6DPW - chains C and D of the 12 polymer chains in the assembly; structure by electron microscopy, 3.50 A resolution.

# Chain C
Protein: Tubulin alpha-1B chain
Organism: Sus scrofa
Reference sequence: Q2XVP4 (TBA1B_PIG); numbering as in UniProt (aligned over 1-451)
Sequence (451 residues; numbered 1 to 451; the number before each row is that of its first residue):
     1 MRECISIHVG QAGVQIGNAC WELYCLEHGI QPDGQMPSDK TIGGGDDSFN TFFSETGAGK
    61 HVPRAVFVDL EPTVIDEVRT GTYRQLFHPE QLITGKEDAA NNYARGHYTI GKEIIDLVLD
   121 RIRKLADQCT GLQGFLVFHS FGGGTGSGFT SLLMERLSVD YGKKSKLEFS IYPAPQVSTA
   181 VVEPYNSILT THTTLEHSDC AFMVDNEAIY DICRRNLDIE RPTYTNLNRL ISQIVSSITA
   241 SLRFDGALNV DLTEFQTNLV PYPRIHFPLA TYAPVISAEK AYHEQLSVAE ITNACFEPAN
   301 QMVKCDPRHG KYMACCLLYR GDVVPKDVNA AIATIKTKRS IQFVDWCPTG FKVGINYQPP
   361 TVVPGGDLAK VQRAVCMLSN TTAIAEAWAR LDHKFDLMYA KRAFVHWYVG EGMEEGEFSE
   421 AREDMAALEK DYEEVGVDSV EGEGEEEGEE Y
Unresolved in the structure: 38-46, 440-451
Bound ions: Mg2+: Glu71 (together with GTP)
Residues lining bound ligands: GTP (guanosine-5'-triphosphate): Gly10, Gln11, Ala12, Gln15, Ile16, Asp69, Glu71, Asp98, Ala99, Ala100, Asn101, Ser140, Gly143, Gly144, Thr145, Gly146, Ile171, Thr179, Glu183, Asn206, Tyr224, Leu227, Asn228, Ile231
UniProt features mapped onto this chain:
  - motif: Met1 to Cys4 (MREC motif)
  - active site: Glu254
  - binding site (GTP): Gly10, Gln11, Ala12, Gln15, Glu71, Ala99, Ser140, Gly143, Gly144, Thr145, Gly146, Thr179, Glu183, Asn206, Tyr224, Asn228, Leu252
  - binding site (Mg(2+)): Glu71
  - site: Tyr451 (Involved in polymerization)
  - modified residue: Lys40 (N6,N6,N6-trimethyllysine), Ser48 (Phosphoserine), Ser232 (Phosphoserine), Tyr282 (3'-nitrotyrosine), Arg339 (Omega-N-methylarginine), Ser439 (Phosphoserine), Glu443 (5-glutamyl polyglutamate), Glu445 (5-glutamyl polyglutamate), Tyr451 (3'-nitrotyrosine)
  - cross-link (Glycyl lysine isopeptide (Lys-Gly)): Lys326 (interchain with G-Cter in ubiquitin), Lys370 (interchain with G-Cter in ubiquitin)

# Chain D
Protein: Tubulin beta chain
Organism: Sus scrofa
Reference sequence: P02554 (TBB_PIG); the author numbering skips numbers that UniProt does not, so the offset changes along the chain: 1-44 = UniProt 1-44; 47-360 = UniProt 45-358; 369-455 = UniProt 359-445
Sequence (445 residues; row label = number of the first residue in the row; note: 10 numbers in that range are skipped by the numbering (no residue carries them; nothing is unmodelled there)):
     1 MREIVHIQAG QCGNQIGAKF WEVISDEHGI DPTGSYHGDS DLQL
    47 ERINVYYNEA AGNKYVPRAI LVDLEPGTMD SVRSGPFGQI FRPDNFVFGQ SGAGNNWAKG
   107 HYTEGAELVD SVLDVVRKES ESCDCLQGFQ LTHSLGGGTG SGMGTLLISK IREEYPDRIM
   167 NTFSVVPSPK VSDTVVEPYN ATLSVHQLVE NTDETYCIDN EALYDICFRT LKLTTPTYGD
   227 LNHLVSATMS GVTTCLRFPG QLNADLRKLA VNMVPFPRLH FFMPGFAPLT SRGSQQYRAL
   287 TVPELTQQMF DAKNMMAACD PRHGRYLTVA AVFRGRMSMK EVDEQMLNVQ NKNSSYFVEW
   347 IPNNVKTAVC DIPP
   369 RGLKMSATFI GNSTAIQELF KRISEQFTAM FRRKAFLHWY TGEGMDEMEF TEAESNMNDL
   429 VSEYQQYQDA TADEQGEFEE EGEEDEA
Unresolved in the structure: 440-455
Residues lining bound ligands:
  - GTP-gamma-S (GSP; 5'-guanosine-diphosphate-monothiophosphate): Gly10, Gln11, Cys12, Gln15, Ile16, Asp69, Glu71, Ala99, Asn101, Ser140, Gly143, Gly144, Thr145, Gly146, Val171, Asp179, Asn206, Tyr224, Asn228
  - GTP (guanosine-5'-triphosphate): Gln247, Leu248, Lys254
UniProt features mapped onto this chain:
  - motif: Met1 to Ile4 (MREI motif)
  - binding site (GTP): Gln11, Glu71, Ser140, Gly144, Thr145, Gly146, Asn206, Asn228
  - binding site (Mg(2+)): Glu71
  - modified residue: Ser40 (Phosphoserine), Lys60 (N6-acetyllysine), Ser174 (Phosphoserine), Thr287 (Phosphothreonine), Thr292 (Phosphothreonine), Arg320 (Omega-N-methylarginine), Glu448 (5-glutamyl polyglutamate)
  - cross-link (Glycyl lysine isopeptide (Lys-Gly)): Lys60 (interchain with G-Cter in ubiquitin), Lys326 (interchain with G-Cter in ubiquitin)

# Chain C / chain D interface
Contacting residue pairs - 69 pairs, chain C then chain D:
  Met1(C) - Gln96(D)
  Arg2(C) - Pro72(D)
  Gly131(C) - Gln96(D)
  Gln133(C) - Gln96(D)
  Gln133(C) - Ser97(D)
  Lys163(C) - Gly410(D)
  Lys163(C) - Glu411(D)  salt bridge
  Gly246(C) - Gln11(D)
  Ala247(C) - Gln11(D)  hydrogen bond (backbone-side chain)
  Ala247(C) - Gln15(D)
  Leu248(C) - Gln11(D)
  Leu248(C) - Asp179(D)
  Leu248(C) - Tyr224(D)
  Asn249(C) - Gln11(D)  hydrogen bond (backbone-side chain)
  Glu254(C) - Gly100(D)
  Glu254(C) - Asn101(D)
  Gln256(C) - Trp407(D)  hydrogen bond (backbone-side chain)
  Thr257(C) - Gly100(D)  hydrogen bond (side chain-backbone)
  Thr257(C) - Phe404(D)
  Thr257(C) - Trp407(D)
  Asn258(C) - Asn101(D)
  Asn258(C) - Thr180(D)
  Asn258(C) - Val181(D)
  Asn258(C) - Val182(D)
  Asn258(C) - Phe404(D)
  Val260(C) - Phe404(D)
  Val260(C) - His406(D)
  Val260(C) - Trp407(D)  hydrogen bond (backbone-side chain)
  Pro261(C) - Phe404(D)  hydrogen bond (backbone-backbone)
  Pro261(C) - His406(D)
  Tyr262(C) - Arg401(D)  hydrogen bond (side chain-backbone)
  Tyr262(C) - His406(D)
  Pro263(C) - His406(D)
  Val324(C) - Thr221(D)
  Val324(C) - Pro222(D)
  Pro325(C) - Tyr210(D)
  Pro325(C) - Tyr224(D)  hydrophobic
  Lys326(C) - Tyr210(D)
  Lys326(C) - Phe214(D)
  Asp327(C) - Thr221(D)  hydrogen bond
  Asn329(C) - Val177(D)
  Asn329(C) - Glu207(D)  hydrogen bond
  Asn329(C) - Tyr210(D)
  Ile332(C) - Val177(D)  hydrophobic
  Lys336(C) - Lys176(D)  hydrogen bond (side chain-backbone)
  Trp346(C) - Ala397(D)
  Trp346(C) - Met398(D)
  Trp346(C) - Arg401(D)
  Trp346(C) - Ala403(D)  hydrophobic
  Trp346(C) - Phe404(D)  hydrophobic
  Pro348(C) - Gln394(D)
  Thr349(C) - Ser178(D)
  Thr349(C) - Thr180(D)
  Thr349(C) - Val181(D)  hydrogen bond (side chain-backbone)
  Thr349(C) - Pro184(D)
  Thr349(C) - Gln394(D)
  Gly350(C) - Ser178(D)
  Gly350(C) - Val181(D)
  Phe351(C) - Ser178(D)
  Phe351(C) - Asp179(D)
  Phe351(C) - Thr180(D)
  Lys352(C) - Asn101(D)
  Lys352(C) - Asp179(D)
  Val353(C) - Asp179(D)  hydrogen bond (backbone-backbone)
  Glu434(C) - Arg401(D)
  Val435(C) - Arg401(D)  hydrogen bond (backbone-side chain)
  Val437(C) - Arg401(D)  hydrogen bond (backbone-side chain)
  Asp438(C) - Arg401(D)
  Ser439(C) - Arg401(D)  hydrogen bond
Interface residues without a listed pair, chain C (41 interface residues in all): Thr130, Asp245, Thr253, Ala333, Cys347
Interface residues without a listed pair, chain D (38 interface residues in all): Ser77, Asn102, Lys105, Glu183, Thr220, Thr223, Lys402

# Overview
41 residues of chain C and 38 residues of chain D are in contact, with 15 hydrogen bonds and 1 salt bridge.
Polar pairs include Lys163(C)-Glu411(D), Ala247(C)-Gln11(D) and Asn249(C)-Gln11(D). Chain C binds GTP. Bound
to chain D: GTP-gamma-S and GTP.
Chain C is Tubulin alpha-1B chain and chain D is Tubulin beta chain, both from Sus scrofa; the structure,
Undecorated GTPgammaS microtubule, was determined by electron microscopy together with 6DPU and 6DPV from the
same study.
